1S5D - chains A and G of the 6 polymer chains in the assembly; structure by X-ray diffraction, 1.75 A resolution.

Chain A:
Protein: Cholera enterotoxin, A chain
From: Vibrio cholerae
Notes: EC 2.4.2.36
UniProtKB: P01555 (CHTA_VIBCH); residues 1-240 here correspond to UniProt positions 19-258 (UniProt number = residue number + 18)
Sequence (240 residues; each row starts with the number of its first residue):
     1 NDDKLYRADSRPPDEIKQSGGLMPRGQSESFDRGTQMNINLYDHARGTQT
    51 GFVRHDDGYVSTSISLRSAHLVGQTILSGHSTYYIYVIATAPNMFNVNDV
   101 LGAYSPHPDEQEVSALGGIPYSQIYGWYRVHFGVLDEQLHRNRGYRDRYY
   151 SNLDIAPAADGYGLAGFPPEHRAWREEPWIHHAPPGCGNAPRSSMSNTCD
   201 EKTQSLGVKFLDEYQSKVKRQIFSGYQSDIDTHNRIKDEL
Disordered / not traced: 29-35, 49, 189-197, 236-240
Sequence notes: engineered mutation S30 (Tyr in P01555)
Disulfide bonds: C187-C199
Bound ions: Na+: N1, T90, Y150, L153
Curated features (UniProtKB/Swiss-Prot):
  - active site: E112
  - binding site (NAD(+)): R7 to S10, M23 to R25

Chain G:
Protein: cholera toxin B protein (CTB)
From: Vibrio cholerae
UniProtKB: P01556 (CHTB_VIBCH); residues 1-103 here correspond to UniProt positions 22-124 (UniProt number = residue number + 21)
Sequence (103 residues; row label = number of the first residue in the row):
     1 TPQNITDLCAEYHNTQIHTLNDKIFSYTESLAGKREMAIITFKNGATFQV
    51 EVPGSQHIDSQKKAIERMKDTLRIAYLTEAKVEKLCVWNNKTPHAIAAIS
   101 MAN
Disulfide bonds: C9-C86
Residues lining bound ligands: beta-D-galactopyranose (GAL): E51, Q56, H57, Q61, W88, N90, K91

How chain A and chain G interact:
Residue-residue contacts (18; chain A residue first):
  R143(A) with N103(G), hydrogen bond (side chain-backbone)
  R146(A) with T78(G), hydrogen bond (side chain-backbone); E79(G)
  D147(A) with E79(G), hydrogen bond (backbone-side chain)
  R148(A) with Y76(G), hydrogen bond (side chain-backbone); E79(G), salt bridge
  G225(A) with I74(G); T78(G)
  Y226(A) with I74(G)
  S228(A) with R73(G), hydrogen bond (backbone-side chain); I74(G); L77(G)
  D229(A) with D70(G); R73(G); I74(G)
  I230(A) with R73(G), hydrogen bond (backbone-side chain)
  D231(A) with D70(G)
  N234(A) with K63(G)
Other interface residues (no listed pair), chain A (12 interface residues in all): Y145
Other interface residues (no listed pair), chain G (10 interface residues in all): I24

Overview:
12 residues of chain A face 10 of chain G across their interface, with 6 hydrogen bonds and 1 salt bridge.
Polar contacts include R148(A)-E79(G), R143(A)-N103(G) and R146(A)-T78(G). Ligands of chain G:
beta-D-galactopyranose. UniProt lists active-site residue E112(A) and 7 NAD+-binding residues on chain A.
Here chain A is Cholera enterotoxin, A chain and chain G is cholera toxin B protein (CTB), both from Vibrio
cholerae. Entry 1S5D (Cholera holotoxin with an A-subunit Y30S mutation, Crystal form 2) was determined by
X-ray diffraction (same publication as 1S5B, 1S5C, 1S5E and 1S5F).
